Entry 7JKQ (electron microscopy, 3.30 A resolution); this record covers chains A and C of the 4 polymer chains in the assembly.

Chain A:
Name: Dipeptidyl peptidase 9
Source organism: Homo sapiens
Notes: EC 3.4.14.5
UniProt: Q86TI2 (DPP9_HUMAN); residues 1-863 here = UniProt positions 1-863
Amino-acid sequence (863 residues; row label = number of the first residue in the row):
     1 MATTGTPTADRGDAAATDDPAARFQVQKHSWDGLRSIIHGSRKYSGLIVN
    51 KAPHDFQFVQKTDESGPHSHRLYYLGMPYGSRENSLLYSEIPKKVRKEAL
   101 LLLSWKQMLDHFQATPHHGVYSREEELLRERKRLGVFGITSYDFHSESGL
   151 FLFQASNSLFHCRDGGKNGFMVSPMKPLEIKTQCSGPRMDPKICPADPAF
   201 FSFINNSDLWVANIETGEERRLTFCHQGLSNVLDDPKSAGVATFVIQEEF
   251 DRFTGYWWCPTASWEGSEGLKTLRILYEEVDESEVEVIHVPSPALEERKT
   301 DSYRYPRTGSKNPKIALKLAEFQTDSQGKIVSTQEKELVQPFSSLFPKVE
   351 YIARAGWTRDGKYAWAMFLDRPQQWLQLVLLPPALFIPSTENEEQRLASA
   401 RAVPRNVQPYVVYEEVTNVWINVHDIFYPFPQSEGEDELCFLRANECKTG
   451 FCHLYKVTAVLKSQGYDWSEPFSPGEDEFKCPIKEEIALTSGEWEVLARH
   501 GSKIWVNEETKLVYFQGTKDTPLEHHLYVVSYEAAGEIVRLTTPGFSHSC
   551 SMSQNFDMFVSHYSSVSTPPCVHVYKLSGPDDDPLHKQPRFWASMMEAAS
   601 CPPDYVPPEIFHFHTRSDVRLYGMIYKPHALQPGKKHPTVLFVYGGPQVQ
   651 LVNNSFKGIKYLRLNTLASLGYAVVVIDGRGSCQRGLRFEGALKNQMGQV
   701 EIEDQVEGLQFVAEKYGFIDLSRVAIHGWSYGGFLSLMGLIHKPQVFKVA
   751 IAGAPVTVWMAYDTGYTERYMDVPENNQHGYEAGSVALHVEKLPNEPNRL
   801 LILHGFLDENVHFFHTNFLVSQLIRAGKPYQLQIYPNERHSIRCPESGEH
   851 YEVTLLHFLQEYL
Not modelled in the structure: 1-17, 117-135
UniProt features mapped onto this chain:
  - active site (Charge relay system): Ser730, Asp808, His840
  - binding site (Val-boroPro): Ser730
  - modified residue: Ala2 (N-acetylalanine)
Reported in the primary citation:
  - mutagenesis - K93E/K94E: decreased expression

Chain C:
Name: Caspase recruitment domain-containing protein 8
Source organism: Homo sapiens
UniProt: Q9Y2G2 (CARD8_HUMAN), isoform Q9Y2G2-5; residues 1-537 here = UniProt positions 1-537
Amino-acid sequence (537 residues; each row starts with the number of its first residue):
     1 MEKKECPEKSSSSEEELPRRDSGSSRNIDASKLIRLQGSRKLLVDNSIRE
    51 LQYTKTGIFFQAEACVTNDTVYRELPCVSETLCDISHFFQEDDETEAEPL
   101 LFRAVPECQLSGGDIPSVSEEQESSEGQDSGDICSEENQIVSSYASKVCF
   151 EIEEDYKNRQFLGPEGNVDVELIDKSTNRYSVWFPTAGWYLWSATGLGFL
   201 VRDEVTVTIAFGSWSQHLALDLQHHEQWLVGGPLFDVTAEPEEAVAEIHL
   251 PHFISLQAGEVDVSWFLVAHFKNEGMVLEHPARVEPFYAVLESPSFSLMG
   301 ILLRIASGTRLSIPITSNTLIYYHPHPEDIKFHLYLVPSDALLTKAIDDE
   351 EDRFHGVRLQTSPPMEPLNFGSSYIVSNSANLKVMPKELKLSYRSPGEIQ
   401 HFSKFYAGQMKEPIQLEITEKRHGTLVWDTEVKPVDLQLVAASAPPPFSG
   451 AAFVKENHRQLQARMGDLKGVLDDLQDNEVLTENEKELVEQEKTRQSKNE
   501 ALLSMVEKKGDLALDVLFRSISERDPYLVSYLRQQNL
Not modelled in the structure: 1-319, 447-537
UniProt features mapped onto this chain:
  - site: Phe59, Phe60 (Microbial infection: Cleavage), Phe296, Ser297 (Cleavage)
Reported in the primary citation:
  - self-association interface (contacts with another copy of this molecule): Leu368, Phe370
  - mutagenesis - S297A, L368G, F370G, R394E, F405G: unchanged binding to Dipeptidyl peptidase 9 (chain A)
  - mutagenesis - S297A: abolished catalytic activity
  - mutagenesis - E274R: increased signaling in response to VbP
  - mutagenesis - L368G, F370G, R394E, F405G: abolished signaling

Interface between chain A and chain C:
Residue-residue contacts (10):
  Arg35(A) - Thr430(C)  hydrogen bond (side chain-backbone)
  His39(A) - Thr430(C)
  His39(A) - Glu431(C)  salt bridge
  Arg42(A) - Tyr322(C)
  Lys43(A) - Tyr322(C)  hydrogen bond (backbone-side chain)
  Lys43(A) - Glu431(C)  salt bridge
  Tyr79(A) - Leu320(C)  hydrogen bond (side chain-backbone)
  Tyr79(A) - Ile321(C)
  Tyr79(A) - Tyr322(C)
  Gly80(A) - Ile321(C)
Interface residues without a listed pair, chain A (10 interface residues in all): Ser36, Gly46, Leu47, Arg82
Interface residues without a listed pair, chain C (8 interface residues in all): Asn378, Ser379, Lys433
The authors on this interface:
  - specific contacts: His39(A)-Thr430(C), His39(A)-Glu431(C) (hydrogen bond), Lys43(A)-Tyr322(C)
  - hot spots on chain A (mutagenesis) - R96E/K97E, L100E/L101E, L102E/L103E, E597R: decreased binding to Caspase recruitment domain-containing protein 8 (chain C)
  - hot spots on chain C (mutagenesis) - E274R: abolished binding to Dipeptidyl peptidase 9 (chain A)

Summary:
10 residues of chain A face 8 of chain C across their interface, with 3 hydrogen bonds and 2 salt bridges.
Polar pairs include His39(A)-Glu431(C), Lys43(A)-Glu431(C) and Arg35(A)-Thr430(C). The authors report contacts
between His39(A) and Thr430(C) and Lys43(A) and Tyr322(C); a hydrogen bond between His39(A) and Glu431(C).
From the paper: L368G, F370G and R394E of chain C, among others, abolish signaling; a self-association
interface involving Leu368(C) and Phe370(C); 11 substitutions were tested in all.
Here chain A is Dipeptidyl peptidase 9 and chain C is Caspase recruitment domain-containing protein 8, both
from Homo sapiens. Entry 7JKQ (Human DPP9-CARD8 complex) was determined by electron microscopy, deposited
together with 7JN7.
